PDB entry 8VVN | electron microscopy, 2.20 A resolution | chains A and F of the 7 polymer chains in the assembly

# Chain A
Protein: Chemotaxis protein MotB-related protein
Organism: Shewanella sp. ANA-3
Reference sequence: A0L1T5 (A0L1T5_SHESA); numbering as in UniProt (aligned over 1-243)
Sequence (282 residues; row label = number of the first residue in the row):
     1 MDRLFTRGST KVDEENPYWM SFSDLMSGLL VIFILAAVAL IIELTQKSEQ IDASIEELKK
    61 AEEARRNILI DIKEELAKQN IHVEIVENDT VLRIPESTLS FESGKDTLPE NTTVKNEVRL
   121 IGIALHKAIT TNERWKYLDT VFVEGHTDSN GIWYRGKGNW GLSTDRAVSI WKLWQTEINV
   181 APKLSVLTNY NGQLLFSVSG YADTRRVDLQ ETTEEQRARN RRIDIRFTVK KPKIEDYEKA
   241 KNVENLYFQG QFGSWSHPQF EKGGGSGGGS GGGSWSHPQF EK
Unresolved in the structure: 1-10, 237-282
Differences from the reference sequence: expression tag (244-282)

# Chain F
Protein: MotA/TolQ/ExbB proton channel domain-containing protein
Organism: Shewanella sp. ANA-3
Reference sequence: A0L1T4 (A0L1T4_SHESA); residue numbers follow UniProt; this construct covers 1-696
Sequence (696 residues; numbered 1 to 696; the number before each row is that of its first residue):
     1 MATERQIELS WLLPDFSHLS FHPQTGTALS SLFVAITLTV TLLFIAYLLY KSIDVVLKIN
    61 WLQKALEPLE RKDVAQKKEV LYQLAKSKSK GKSKGIGFLW MEFDETLVEV RKGDQIEIRN
   121 TLDAGHFFNT YTLANSVTEN RLIAAVPGFL TALGVIGTFM GLQLGLADLK LGAGVDVTTM
   181 QDGVAGVVNG AKIAFLTSVW GVALSVFFNF FEKLCEQFIR SKIRELEDKV DFLFPRVRPE
   241 EQLQIISENS SESRNVLQGL AEKIGEKMQE AMVTATQGIQ SSLESSLSKI MAPAINKLVD
   301 ETSQGNQKAL EGLLESFMDR FGQAGNLQRS ALDDVSNKVN QSVEAMQLTM SNFVEQLQKS
   361 QAESGDREKA LIADISHQVS KLSSQSEDIH QKLTSYVENQ IGKISSQMQI REEASAKRDS
   421 ELVNVIGQQV NELVNNSRRQ GELLTSFVET QLNNLTKSFD ERDKRSTELE TTRNNKIEKQ
   481 TEAIVKISNE LISTVEKSVS EQLAAVKHLV SQGETLQNSV NASVEAAAQA TQAMKESSIE
   541 LRVSADHMRV LSSHVNDAGN KLSGAIKSAV DSTADLANQN QISAQRIENA RESLMKDVSR
   601 FSELSDQIKA LITSASSTFT ELKSTQRDFI GNLKEEVESL SRKMTDMLEE YSQQANGQTA
   661 EHLKIWSQSV TDYSTQMNSA VKALSSVVDE MQVKLG
Unresolved in the structure: 1-3, 236-696
Metal / ion sites: Na+: Gly-154, Thr-158, Ala-194, Thr-197, Ser-198

# Chain A / chain F interface
Residue-residue contacts (39; chain A residue first):
  Lys-11(A) / Glu-139(F)
  Glu-14(A) / Lys-213(F)
  Pro-17(A) / Gly-148(F)
  Pro-17(A) / Thr-151(F)
  Tyr-18(A) / Thr-151(F)
  Tyr-18(A) / Val-202(F)  hydrophobic
  Tyr-18(A) / Ser-205(F)  hydrogen bond
  Tyr-18(A) / Val-206(F)  hydrogen bond (side chain-backbone)
  Tyr-18(A) / Asn-209(F)  hydrogen bond
  Met-20(A) / Thr-151(F)
  Met-20(A) / Ala-152(F)  hydrophobic
  Met-20(A) / Val-155(F)  hydrophobic
  Ser-21(A) / Thr-151(F)
  Ser-21(A) / Val-202(F)
  Asp-24(A) / Gly-154(F)
  Asp-24(A) / Val-155(F)
  Asp-24(A) / Thr-158(F)  hydrogen bond
  Asp-24(A) / Ser-198(F)  hydrogen bond
  Ser-27(A) / Phe-159(F)
  Ser-27(A) / Leu-162(F)
  Gly-28(A) / Leu-162(F)
  Gly-28(A) / Phe-195(F)
  Val-31(A) / Leu-162(F)  hydrophobic
  Val-31(A) / Val-187(F)  hydrophobic
  Ile-32(A) / Phe-195(F)  hydrophobic
  Leu-35(A) / Val-184(F)  hydrophobic
  Leu-35(A) / Val-187(F)  hydrophobic
  Leu-35(A) / Val-188(F)  hydrophobic
  Val-38(A) / Val-184(F)  hydrophobic
  Ile-41(A) / Met-180(F)  hydrophobic
  Ile-42(A) / Val-177(F)  hydrophobic
  Ile-42(A) / Met-180(F)  hydrophobic
  Ile-42(A) / Val-184(F)  hydrophobic
  Thr-45(A) / Val-175(F)
  Thr-45(A) / Val-177(F)
  Thr-45(A) / Met-180(F)  hydrogen bond
  Gln-46(A) / Val-177(F)
  Glu-49(A) / Asp-176(F)
  Glu-49(A) / Val-177(F)  hydrogen bond (side chain-backbone)
Also at the interface, not in a pair above, chain F (28 interface residues in all): Pro-147, Leu-166, Leu-169, Leu-171, Gln-181

# Summary
18 residues of chain A face 28 of chain F across their interface; the contacts include 7 hydrogen bonds. Among
the polar pairs are Tyr-18(A)/Ser-205(F), Tyr-18(A)/Val-206(F) and Tyr-18(A)/Asn-209(F). Gly-154(F),
Thr-158(F), Ala-194(F), Thr-197(F) and Ser-198(F) form the Na+ site.
Here chain A is Chemotaxis protein MotB-related protein and chain F is MotA/TolQ/ExbB proton channel
domain-containing protein, both from Shewanella sp. ANA-3. Entry 8VVN (Cryo-EM structure of a type I ZorAB
complex from Shewanella sp. strain ANA-3) was determined by electron microscopy together with 8VVI from the
same study.
